Entry 4Q50 (X-ray diffraction, 3.07 A resolution); this record covers chains A and F.

== Chain A (and F) ==
Molecule: Estrogen receptor
Organism: Homo sapiens
Notes: chain F of this document is another copy of the same molecule, construct and numbering; everything in this record applies to it too
UniProt: P03372 (ESR1_HUMAN); residue numbers follow UniProt; this construct covers 299-554
Amino-acid sequence (260 residues; numbered 295 to 554; the number before each row is that of its first residue):
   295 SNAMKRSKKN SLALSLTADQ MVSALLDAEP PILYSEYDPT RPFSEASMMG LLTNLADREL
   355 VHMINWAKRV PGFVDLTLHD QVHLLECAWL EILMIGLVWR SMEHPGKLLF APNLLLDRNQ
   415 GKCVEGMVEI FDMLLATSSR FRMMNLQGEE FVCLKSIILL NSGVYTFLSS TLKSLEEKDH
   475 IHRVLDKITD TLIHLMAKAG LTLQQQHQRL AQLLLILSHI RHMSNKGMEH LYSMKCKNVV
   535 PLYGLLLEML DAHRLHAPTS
Disordered / not traced: 295-306, 330-341, 400, 417-419, 460-467, 528-532, 546-554 (chain F: 295-306, 332-335, 459, 462-467, 528-535, 546-554)
Construct notes: expression tag (295-298); engineered mutation Gly538 (Asp in P03372)
Ligand contacts: 4-hydroxytamoxifen (OHT): Met343, Leu346, Thr347, Leu349, Ala350, Asp351, Glu353, Leu354, Trp383, Leu384, Leu387, Met388, Leu391, Arg394, Phe404, Met421, Ile424, Phe425, Leu428, Gly521, Leu525, Val533, Pro535
What the authors report for this chain:
  - conformationally variable residues (loop rearrangement, side-chain flip): Ser527 to Tyr537
  - mutagenesis - Y537S, D538G (10-fold): decreased binding to 4-hydroxytamoxifen
  - mutagenesis - D538G: increased stability in response to 4-hydroxytamoxifen
  - mutagenesis - Y537S (13.6 +/- 2.0 nM), D538G (151 +/- 20 nM): increased binding to SRC3 NRD
  - mutagenesis - Y537S (87 min): increased stability

== How chain A and chain F interact ==
Pairs across the interface (46):
  Arg434(A) - His476(F)
  Ile451(A) - Leu509(F)  hydrophobic
  Asn455(A) - Leu509(F)
  Asn455(A) - His513(F)  hydrogen bond (backbone-side chain)
  Val458(A) - His513(F)
  Tyr459(A) - Met427(F)  hydrophobic
  Tyr459(A) - His513(F)
  Tyr459(A) - His516(F)
  Asp480(A) - Gln502(F)
  Asp480(A) - Gln506(F)  hydrogen bond
  Thr483(A) - His501(F)
  Thr483(A) - Ala505(F)
  Asp484(A) - Gln498(F)  hydrogen bond
  Asp484(A) - Gln502(F)
  Ile487(A) - His501(F)
  Leu497(A) - Leu497(F)  hydrophobic
  Gln498(A) - Asp484(F)  hydrogen bond
  His501(A) - Thr483(F)
  His501(A) - Asp484(F)  salt bridge
  His501(A) - Ile487(F)
  His501(A) - His501(F)
  His501(A) - Leu504(F)
  Gln502(A) - Asp480(F)
  Gln502(A) - Asp484(F)  hydrogen bond
  Leu504(A) - His501(F)
  Ala505(A) - Thr483(F)
  Ala505(A) - Leu508(F)  hydrophobic
  Gln506(A) - Asp480(F)
  Leu508(A) - Ala505(F)  hydrophobic
  Leu508(A) - Leu509(F)  hydrophobic
  Leu509(A) - Ile451(F)  hydrophobic
  Leu509(A) - Asn455(F)
  Leu511(A) - Leu509(F)  hydrophobic
  Leu511(A) - Ser512(F)
  Ser512(A) - Leu511(F)  hydrogen bond (side chain-backbone)
  Ser512(A) - Ser512(F)  hydrogen bond (backbone-side chain)
  Ser512(A) - Arg515(F)
  His513(A) - Asn455(F)  hydrogen bond
  His513(A) - Arg515(F)
  Arg515(A) - Ser512(F)
  Arg515(A) - His513(F)
  His516(A) - Arg515(F)
  His516(A) - Asn519(F)  hydrogen bond
  Asn519(A) - His516(F)  hydrogen bond
  Asn519(A) - Asn519(F)
  Glu523(A) - Glu523(F)
Other interface residues (no listed pair), chain A (27 interface residues in all): Met427, His476
Other interface residues (no listed pair), chain F (30 interface residues in all): Ala430, Arg434, Ser456, Val458, Thr460, Leu479

== In short ==
Chain A and chain F form an interface of 27 and 30 residues respectively; the contacts include 10 hydrogen
bonds and 1 salt bridge. Among the polar pairs are His501(A)-Asp484(F), Asn455(A)-His513(F) and
Asp480(A)-Gln506(F). Ligands of chain A: 4-hydroxytamoxifen. The paper reports that Y537S and D538G of chain A
reduce binding to 4-hydroxytamoxifen; conformational variability at Ser527(A).
Both chains are Estrogen receptor (Homo sapiens). Entry 4Q50 (The Estrogen Receptor Alpha Ligand Binding
Domain D538G Mutant in Complex with 4-hydroxytamoxifen) was determined by X-ray diffraction, deposited
together with 4PXM and 4Q13.
